8CWM - chains 7 and M of the 60 polymer chains in the assembly; structure by electron microscopy, 3.40 A resolution.

# Chain 7 (and M)
Protein: Flagellin
Organism: Sulfolobus islandicus REY15A
Notes: chain M of this document is another copy of the same molecule, construct and numbering; everything in this record applies to it too
Reference sequence: F0NG73 (F0NG73_SULIR); residue numbers follow UniProt; this construct covers 1-306
Amino-acid sequence (306 residues; row label = number of the first residue in the row):
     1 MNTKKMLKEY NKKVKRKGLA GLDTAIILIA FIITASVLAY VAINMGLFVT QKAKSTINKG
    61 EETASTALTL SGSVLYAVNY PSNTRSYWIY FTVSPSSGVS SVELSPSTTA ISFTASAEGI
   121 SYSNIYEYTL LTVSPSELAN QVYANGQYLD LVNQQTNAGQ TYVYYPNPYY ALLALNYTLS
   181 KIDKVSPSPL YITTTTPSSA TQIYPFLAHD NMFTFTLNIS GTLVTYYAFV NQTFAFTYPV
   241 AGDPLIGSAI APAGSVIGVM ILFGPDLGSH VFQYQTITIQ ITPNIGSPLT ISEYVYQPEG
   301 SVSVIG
Disordered / not traced: 1-18, 306
What the authors report for this chain:
  - post-translational modification sites: Y148, N231

# Interface between chain 7 and chain M
Contacting residue pairs (7):
  M45(7) with L28(M), hydrophobic
  Q273(7) with A158(M); Q160(M)
  Y274(7) with A253(M)
  Y294(7) with G98(M); A253(M)
  Y296(7) with G98(M)
Other interface residues (no listed pair), chain 7 (7 interface residues in all): L38, N83
Other interface residues (no listed pair), chain M (8 interface residues in all): L22, V99, Y162

# Overview
7 residues of chain 7 face 8 of chain M across their interface. From the paper: modification sites Y148(7) and
N231(7).
Chain 7 and chain M are both Flagellin (Sulfolobus islandicus REY15A); the structure, Cryo-EM structure of the
supercoiled S. islandicus REY15A archaeal flagellar filament, was determined by electron microscopy, deposited
together with 8CVI, 8CXM and 8CYE.
